2FAK - chains C and D of the 28 polymer chains in the assembly; structure by X-ray diffraction, 2.80 A resolution.

Chain C:
Protein: Proteasome component PRE6
Source organism: Saccharomyces cerevisiae
Notes: EC 3.4.25.1
Reference sequence: P40303 (PSA7_YEAST); the construct lacks a stretch of the UniProt sequence and is renumbered around it, so the offset changes along the chain: 7-62 = UniProt 3-58; 63-143 = UniProt 60-140; 145-180 = UniProt 144-179; 182-203 = UniProt 184-205; 1 more segments
Chain sequence (241 residues; row label = number of the first residue in the row; note: 3 numbers in that range are skipped by the numbering (no residue carries them; nothing is unmodelled there); a row labelled like 18A-18D holds insertion residues (18A, then the next letters in order)):
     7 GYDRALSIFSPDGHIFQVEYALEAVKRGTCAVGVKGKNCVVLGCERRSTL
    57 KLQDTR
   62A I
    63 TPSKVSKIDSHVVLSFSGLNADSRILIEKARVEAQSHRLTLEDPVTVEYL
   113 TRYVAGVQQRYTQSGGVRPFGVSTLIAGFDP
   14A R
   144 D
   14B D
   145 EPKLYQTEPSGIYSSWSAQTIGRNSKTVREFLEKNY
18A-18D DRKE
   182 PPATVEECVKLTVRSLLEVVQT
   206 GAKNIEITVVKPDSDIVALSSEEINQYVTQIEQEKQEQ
UniProt features mapped onto this chain:
  - modified residue: Thr63 (Phosphothreonine)

Chain D:
Protein: Proteasome component PUP2
Source organism: Saccharomyces cerevisiae
Notes: EC 3.4.25.1
Reference sequence: P32379 (PSA5_YEAST); the construct lacks a stretch of the UniProt sequence and is renumbered around it, so the offset changes along the chain: 9-123 = UniProt 9-123; 125-144 = UniProt 131-150; 145-180 = UniProt 152-187; 184-202 = UniProt 191-209; 3 more segments
Chain sequence (242 residues; each row starts with the number of its first residue; note: 7 numbers in that range are skipped by the numbering (no residue carries them; nothing is unmodelled there); a row labelled like 12A-12G holds insertion residues (12A, then the next letters in order)):
     9 DRGVSTFSPEGRLFQVEYSLEAIKLGSTAIGIATKEGVVLGVEKRATSPL
    59 LESDSIEKIVEIDRHIGCAMSGLTADARSMIEHARTAAVTHNLYYDEDIN
   109 VESLTQSVCDLALRF
12A-12G GEGASGE
   125 ERLMSRPFGVALLIAGHDAD
   14A D
   145 GYQLFHAEPSGTFYRYNAKAIGSGSEGAQAELLNEW
18C-18E HSS
   184 LTLKEAELLVLKILKQVME
   205 EKLDE
20A-20B NN
   210 AQLSCITKQDGFKIYDNEKTAELI
   235 KELKEKEAAE

How chain C and chain D interact:
Pairs across the interface (61):
  Asp9(C) - Glu12B(D)
  Arg10(C) - Asp9(D)
  Arg10(C) - Glu12B(D)
  Ala11(C) - Val12(D)  hydrophobic
  Ala11(C) - Glu12B(D)
  Ala11(C) - Ser129(D)
  Ser13(C) - Ser129(D)
  Ser13(C) - Arg130(D)
  Ile14(C) - Val12(D)  hydrophobic
  Ile14(C) - Gln23(D)
  Phe15(C) - Gln23(D)
  Phe15(C) - Tyr26(D)
  Phe15(C) - Ala30(D)  hydrophobic
  Phe15(C) - Leu81(D)  hydrophobic
  Phe15(C) - Pro131(D)
  Phe15(C) - Gly133(D)
  Ser16(C) - Tyr26(D)
  Pro17(C) - Tyr26(D)  hydrophobic
  Pro17(C) - Glu29(D)
  Asp18(C) - Glu29(D)
  Arg18B(C) - Pro57(D)  hydrogen bond (side chain-backbone)
  Arg18B(C) - Leu58(D)  hydrogen bond (side chain-backbone)
  Arg18B(C) - Leu59(D)  hydrogen bond (side chain-backbone)
  Arg18B(C) - Glu60(D)
  Gly19(C) - Tyr26(D)
  Gly19(C) - Glu29(D)
  Gly19(C) - Ala30(D)
  His20(C) - Leu33(D)
  Ile21(C) - Arg130(D)
  Lys41(C) - Glu60(D)  salt bridge
  Gln121(C) - Ala83(D)
  Gln121(C) - Asp84(D)
  Thr124(C) - Arg130(D)  hydrogen bond
  Gln125(C) - Asp84(D)
  Gln125(C) - Met128(D)
  Gln125(C) - Ser129(D)  hydrogen bond (backbone-backbone)
  Gln125(C) - Arg130(D)
  Gln125(C) - Phe132(D)
  Ser126(C) - Ser129(D)  hydrogen bond (backbone-side chain)
  Gly127(C) - Ser129(D)
  Ser154(C) - Ala83(D)
  Gly155(C) - Ala83(D)
  Ile156(C) - Thr82(D)
  Ile156(C) - Ala83(D)  hydrophobic
  Ser158(C) - Leu59(D)
  Ser158(C) - Ser63(D)
  Ser159(C) - Leu59(D)
  Ser159(C) - Glu60(D)  hydrogen bond (backbone-backbone)
  Ser159(C) - Ser63(D)  hydrogen bond (backbone-side chain)
  Trp160(C) - Thr55(D)
  Trp160(C) - Ser56(D)
  Trp160(C) - Leu58(D)
  Trp160(C) - Leu59(D)
  Trp160(C) - Glu60(D)
  Ser161(C) - Leu58(D)  hydrogen bond (backbone-backbone)
  Ser161(C) - Glu60(D)
  Ala162(C) - Leu58(D)
  Leu176(C) - Leu58(D)  hydrophobic
  Glu177(C) - Ser56(D)  hydrogen bond
  Glu177(C) - Pro57(D)
  Glu177(C) - Leu58(D)
Interface residues without a listed pair, chain C (31 interface residues in all): Arg173, Tyr180
Interface residues without a listed pair, chain D (27 interface residues in all): Ser27, Ile64

In short:
31 residues of chain C face 27 of chain D across their interface; the contacts include 10 hydrogen bonds and 1
salt bridge. Polar pairs include Lys41(C)-Glu60(D), Arg18B(C)-Pro57(D) and Arg18B(C)-Leu58(D).
Here chain C is Proteasome component PRE6 and chain D is Proteasome component PUP2, both from Saccharomyces
cerevisiae. Entry 2FAK (Crystal structure of Salinosporamide A in complex with the yeast 20S proteasome) was
determined by X-ray diffraction.
